Entry 9HRW (X-ray diffraction, 1.07 A resolution); this record covers chain A.

# Chain A
Molecule: Fucose-binding lectin protein
Organism: Ralstonia solanacearum
Notes: engineered mutation(s): 0
Reference sequence: A0A0S4TLR1 (A0A0S4TLR1_RALSL); residues 1-90 here correspond to UniProt positions 2-91 (UniProt number = residue number + 1)
Sequence (90 residues; each row starts with the number of its first residue):
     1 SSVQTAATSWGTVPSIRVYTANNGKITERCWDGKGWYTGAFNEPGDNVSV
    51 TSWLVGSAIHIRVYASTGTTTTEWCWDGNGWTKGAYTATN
Ligand contacts:
  - phosphated-cyclotrixylohydroquinoylene (A1IXG): Ser-1, Ser-2, Gln-4
  - beta-D-fructopyranose (BDF), molecule 1: Arg-17, Tyr-19, Glu-28, Cys-30, Asp-32, Tyr-37, Gly-39, Ala-40, Phe-41, Ile-61, Trp-76, Trp-81
  - beta-D-fructopyranose (BDF), molecule 2: Arg-62, Glu-73, Cys-75, Gly-84, Ala-85, Tyr-86
What the authors report for this chain:
  - binding site for phosphated-cyclotrixylohydroquinoylene: Ser-1, Lys-25

# Summary
Bound to chain A: beta-D-fructopyranose and phosphated-cyclotrixylohydroquinoylene. From the paper: a binding
site for phosphated-cyclotrixylohydroquinoylene at Ser-1 and Lys-25.
Chain A is Fucose-binding lectin protein (Ralstonia solanacearum); the structure, The RSL - pctx complex, P63
form, was determined by X-ray diffraction together with 9HRU, 9HRV, 9HRX, 9HRY and 9HRZ from the same study.
